PDB entry 6LE9 | X-ray diffraction, 2.60 A resolution | chains A and J of the 10 polymer chains in the assembly

== Chain A ==
Name: Histone H3.1
From: Homo sapiens
UniProtKB: P68431 (H31_HUMAN); residues 40-135 here correspond to UniProt positions 41-136 (UniProt number = residue number + 1)
Amino-acid sequence (96 residues; row label = number of the first residue in the row):
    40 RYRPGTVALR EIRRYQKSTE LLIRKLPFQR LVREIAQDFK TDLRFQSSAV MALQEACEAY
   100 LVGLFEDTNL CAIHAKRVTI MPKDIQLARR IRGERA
Unresolved in the structure: 135
Metal / ion sites: Mn2+: Asp77 (shared with 1 residue of chain H)

== Chain J ==
Molecule: Human Telomeric DNA
From: Homo sapiens
Sequence (145 nucleotides; each row starts with the number of its first residue; numbers below 1 keep their minus sign (DA-72 is residue -72)):
   -72 ATCTTAGGGT TAGGGTTAGG GTTAGGGTTA GGGTTAGGGT TAGGGTTAGG GTTAGGGTTA
   -12 GGGTTAGGGT TAGGGTTAGG GTTAGGGTTA GGGTTAGGGT TAGGGTTAGG GTTAGGGTTA
    48 GGGTTAGGGT TAGGGTTAGG GTGAT
Metal / ion sites: Mn2+ near DG6 (its only coordinating residue here)

== Interface between chain A and chain J ==
Residue-residue contacts - 25 pairs, chain A then chain J:
  Arg40(A) - DG8(J)  base contact
  Arg40(A) - DT9(J)  hydrogen bond to the base
  Arg40(A) - DT10(J)  phosphate contact
  Tyr41(A) - DA-67(J)  hydrogen bond to the phosphate
  Tyr41(A) - DG-66(J)  hydrogen bond to the sugar
  Tyr41(A) - DT9(J)  sugar contact
  Tyr41(A) - DT10(J)  hydrogen bond to the phosphate
  Arg42(A) - DT9(J)  phosphate contact
  Pro43(A) - DG8(J)  phosphate contact
  Gly44(A) - DG8(J)  phosphate contact
  Gly44(A) - DT9(J)  hydrogen bond to the phosphate
  Thr45(A) - DT9(J)  phosphate contact
  Val46(A) - DT9(J)  hydrogen bond to the phosphate
  Ala47(A) - DT9(J)  hydrogen bond to the phosphate
  Arg49(A) - DG-66(J)  hydrogen bond to the phosphate
  Arg49(A) - DG-65(J)  salt bridge to the phosphate
  Arg63(A) - DA17(J)  phosphate contact
  Arg63(A) - DG18(J)  phosphate contact
  Lys64(A) - DG18(J)  hydrogen bond to the phosphate
  Leu65(A) - DA17(J)  phosphate contact
  Leu65(A) - DG18(J)  hydrogen bond to the phosphate
  Pro66(A) - DA17(J)  phosphate contact
  Arg69(A) - DA17(J)  salt bridge to the phosphate
  Asp81(A) - DT27(J)  phosphate contact
  Arg83(A) - DT27(J)  sugar contact
Also at the interface, not in a pair above, chain A (17 interface residues in all): Glu50
Also at the interface, not in a pair above, chain J (10 interface residues in all): DG26

== In short ==
17 residues of chain A face 10 of chain J across their interface; the contacts include 10 hydrogen bonds and 2
salt bridges. Polar pairs include Arg40(A)-DT9(J), Tyr41(A)-DG-66(J) and Tyr41(A)-DA-67(J).
Here chain A is Histone H3.1 and chain J is Human Telomeric DNA, both from Homo sapiens. Entry 6LE9 (The Human
Telomeric Nucleosome Displays Distinct Structural and Dynamic Properties) was determined by X-ray diffraction,
deposited together with 6KE9 and 6L9H.
